PDB entry 1WEF | X-ray diffraction, 1.90 A resolution | chain A

== Chain A ==
Protein: A/G-specific adenine glycosylase
Source organism: Escherichia coli
Notes: EC 3.2.2.-; fragment: Catalytic Domain
UniProt: P17802 (MUTY_ECOLI); residue numbers follow UniProt; this construct covers 1-225
Sequence (225 residues; each row starts with the number of its first residue):
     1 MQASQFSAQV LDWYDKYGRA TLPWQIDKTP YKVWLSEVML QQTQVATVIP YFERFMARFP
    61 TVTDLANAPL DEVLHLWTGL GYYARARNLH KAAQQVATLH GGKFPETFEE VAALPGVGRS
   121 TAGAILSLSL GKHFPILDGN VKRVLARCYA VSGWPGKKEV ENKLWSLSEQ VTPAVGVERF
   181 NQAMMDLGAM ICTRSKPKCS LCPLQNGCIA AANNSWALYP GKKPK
Construct notes: engineered mutation Ala20 (Lys in P17802)
Curated features (UniProtKB/Swiss-Prot):
  - active site: Glu37 (Proton donor/acceptor)
  - binding site ([4Fe-4S] cluster): Cys192, Cys199, Cys202, Cys208
  - site: Asp138 (Transition state stabilizer)
Ion coordination: 4Fe-4S cluster Fe: Cys192, Cys199, Cys202, Cys208
Ligand contacts: 4Fe-4S cluster (SF4): Val144, Arg147, Cys148, Ile191, Cys192, Pro197, Lys198, Cys199, Cys202, Leu204, Gln205, Cys208, Ala210, Ala211, Trp216
What the authors report for this chain:
  - contacts within the chain: Lys142-Glu161 (water-mediated contact), Pro155-Glu161 (water-mediated contact), Lys158-Glu161 (water-mediated contact)
  - catalytic residues: Glu37, Asp138 (citing earlier work)
  - catalytic residues: Lys142
  - mutagenesis - K20A, K142A: unchanged catalytic activity
  - mutagenesis - D138C: decreased catalytic activity on A:G
  - mutagenesis - E37C, D138C: abolished catalytic activity on G:8-oxoG mismatch

== Overview ==
Ligands of chain A: 4Fe-4S cluster. Cys192, Cys199, Cys202 and Cys208 form the 4Fe-4S cluster Fe site. From
UniProt: active-site residue Glu37 and 4 [4Fe-4S] cluster-binding residues. From the paper: catalytic residues
Glu37, Asp138 and Lys142; E37C and D138C abolish catalytic activity on G:8-oxoG mismatch; 4 substitutions were
tested in all.
Chain A is A/G-specific adenine glycosylase (Escherichia coli); the structure, Catalytic Domain Of Muty From
Escherichia Coli K20A Mutant, was determined by X-ray diffraction together with 1WEG and 1WEI from the same
study.
